8WY0 - chains b and n of the 8 polymer chains in the assembly; structure by electron microscopy, 3.80 A resolution.

# Chain b
Name: T-cell surface glycoprotein CD3 zeta chain
Organism: Homo sapiens
Reference sequence: P20963 (CD3Z_HUMAN); numbering as in UniProt (aligned over 1-164)
Amino-acid sequence (195 residues; row label = number of the first residue in the row):
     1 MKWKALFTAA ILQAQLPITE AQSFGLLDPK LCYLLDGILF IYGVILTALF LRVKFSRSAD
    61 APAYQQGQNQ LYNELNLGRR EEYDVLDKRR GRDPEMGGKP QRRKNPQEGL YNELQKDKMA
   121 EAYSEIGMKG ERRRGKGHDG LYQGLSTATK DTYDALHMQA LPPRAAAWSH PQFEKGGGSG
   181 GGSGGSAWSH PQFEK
Disordered / not traced: 1-26, 57-195
Sequence notes: expression tag (165-195)
Curated features (UniProtKB/Swiss-Prot):
  - modified residue: Ser58 (Phosphoserine), Tyr64 (Phosphotyrosine), Tyr72 (Phosphotyrosine), Tyr83 (Phosphotyrosine), Tyr111 (Phosphotyrosine), Tyr123 (Phosphotyrosine), Tyr142 (Phosphotyrosine), Tyr153 (Phosphotyrosine)
  - mutagenesis: Asp36 (D36E/L/V: Decreases cell surface expression of IgG Fc receptor complex)

# Chain n
Name: Signal peptide, flag tag, T cell receptor gamma variable 9, T cell receptor gamma constant 1
Organism: Homo sapiens
Reference sequence: chimeric construct of Q99603, P0CF51: residues 21-122 from Q99603 (TRGV9_HUMAN) positions 20-121 (UniProt number = residue number - 1); residues 144-316 from P0CF51 positions 1-173 (UniProt number = residue number - 143)
Amino-acid sequence (332 residues; numbered -15 to 316; the number before each row is that of its first residue; numbers below 1 keep their minus sign (Met-15 is residue -15)):
   -15 MDMRVPAQLL GLLLLWLSGA RCMDYKDDDD KGGSETGAGH LEQPQISSTK TLSKTARLEC
    45 VVSGITISAT SVYWYRERPG EVIQFLVSIS YDGTVRKESG IPSGKFEVDR IPETSTSTLT
   105 IHNVEKQDIA TYYCALWEAQ QELGKKIKVF GPGTKLIITD KQLDADVSPK PTIFLPSIAE
   165 TKLQKAGTYL CLLEKFFPDV IKIHWQEKKS NTILGSQEGN TMKTNDTYMK FSWLTVPEKS
   225 LDKEHRCIVR HENNKNGVDQ EIIFPPIKTD VITMDPKDNC SKDANDTLLL QLTNTSAYYM
   285 YLLLLLKSVV YFAIITCCLL RRTAFCCNGE KS
Disordered / not traced: -15 to 270, 308-316
Sequence notes: linker (123-143)
Curated features (UniProtKB/Swiss-Prot):
  - glycosylation (N-linked (GlcNAc...) asparagine): Asn209, Asn263, Asn269, Asn278
From the paper describing this entry:
  - binding site for cholesterol: Tyr295

# Interface between chain b and chain n
Pairs across the interface (7):
  Pro29(b) with Leu273(n), hydrophobic; Thr277(n)
  Lys30(b) with Ser280(n)
  Tyr33(b) with Thr277(n); Asn278(n), hydrogen bond; Ala281(n)
  Asp36(b) with Tyr285(n), hydrogen bond

# Summary
4 residues of chain b face 6 of chain n across their interface; the contacts include 2 hydrogen bonds. Among
the polar pairs are Tyr33(b)-Asn278(n) and Asp36(b)-Tyr285(n). UniProt lists one mutagenesis site on chain b.
The paper reports a binding site for cholesterol at Tyr295(n).
Here chain b is T-cell surface glycoprotein CD3 zeta chain and chain n is Signal peptide, flag tag, T cell
receptor gamma variable 9, T cell receptor gamma constant 1, both from Homo sapiens. Entry 8WY0 (T cell
receptor delta 2 gamma 9 with F283A, F290A, and F291A) was determined by electron microscopy (same publication
as 8JBV, 8JC0, 8JCB, 8WXE, 8WYI and 8YC0).
